PDB entry 3VDK | X-ray diffraction, 1.85 A resolution | chain A

# Chain A
Protein: Circumsporozoite (CS) protein
From: Plasmodium falciparum
Notes: fragment: alpha-TSR domain
UniProtKB: Q7K740 (Q7K740_PLAF7); residues 310-374 here = UniProt positions 310-374
Sequence (77 residues; each row starts with the number of its first residue):
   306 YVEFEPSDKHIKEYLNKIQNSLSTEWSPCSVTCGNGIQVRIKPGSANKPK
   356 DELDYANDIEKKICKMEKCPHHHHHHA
Not modelled in the structure: 377-382
Construct notes: expression tag (306-309, 375-382)
Disulfides: Cys334-Cys369, Cys338-Cys374
Ion coordination: platinum (II) ion near Met371 (its only coordinating residue here)

# In short
Chain A is Circumsporozoite (CS) protein (Plasmodium falciparum); the structure, Crystal structure of
circumsporozoite protein aTSR domain, R32 platinum-bound form, was determined by X-ray diffraction, deposited
together with 3VDJ and 3VDL.
